PDB entry 8J90 | electron microscopy, 4.71 A resolution (low resolution: residue-level contacts below are approximate; hydrogen-bond / salt-bridge calls are withheld) | chains J and K of the 11 polymer chains in the assembly

[Chain J]
Molecule: 169-nt DNA strand
From: synthetic construct
Sequence (169 nucleotides; row label = number of the first residue in the row; numbers below 1 keep their minus sign (DA-73 is residue -73)):
   -73 ATCGGATGTA TATATCTGAC ACGTGCCTGG AGACTAGGGA GTAATCCCCT TGGCGGTTAA
   -13 AACGCGGGGG ACAGCGCGTA CGTGCGTTTA AGCGGTGCTA GAGCTGTCTA CGACCAATTG
    47 AGCGGCCTCG GCACCGGATT CTCAGGCCTG GCTCGCGATA GGGTCCGAT
Not modelled in the structure: -73 to -51, 61-95

[Chain K]
Name: ATP-dependent DNA helicase DDM1
From: Arabidopsis thaliana
Notes: EC 3.6.4.12
Reference sequence: Q9XFH4 (DDM1_ARATH); residues 1-764 here = UniProt positions 1-764
Sequence (767 residues; row label = number of the first residue in the row; numbers below 1 keep their minus sign (Gly-2 is residue -2)):
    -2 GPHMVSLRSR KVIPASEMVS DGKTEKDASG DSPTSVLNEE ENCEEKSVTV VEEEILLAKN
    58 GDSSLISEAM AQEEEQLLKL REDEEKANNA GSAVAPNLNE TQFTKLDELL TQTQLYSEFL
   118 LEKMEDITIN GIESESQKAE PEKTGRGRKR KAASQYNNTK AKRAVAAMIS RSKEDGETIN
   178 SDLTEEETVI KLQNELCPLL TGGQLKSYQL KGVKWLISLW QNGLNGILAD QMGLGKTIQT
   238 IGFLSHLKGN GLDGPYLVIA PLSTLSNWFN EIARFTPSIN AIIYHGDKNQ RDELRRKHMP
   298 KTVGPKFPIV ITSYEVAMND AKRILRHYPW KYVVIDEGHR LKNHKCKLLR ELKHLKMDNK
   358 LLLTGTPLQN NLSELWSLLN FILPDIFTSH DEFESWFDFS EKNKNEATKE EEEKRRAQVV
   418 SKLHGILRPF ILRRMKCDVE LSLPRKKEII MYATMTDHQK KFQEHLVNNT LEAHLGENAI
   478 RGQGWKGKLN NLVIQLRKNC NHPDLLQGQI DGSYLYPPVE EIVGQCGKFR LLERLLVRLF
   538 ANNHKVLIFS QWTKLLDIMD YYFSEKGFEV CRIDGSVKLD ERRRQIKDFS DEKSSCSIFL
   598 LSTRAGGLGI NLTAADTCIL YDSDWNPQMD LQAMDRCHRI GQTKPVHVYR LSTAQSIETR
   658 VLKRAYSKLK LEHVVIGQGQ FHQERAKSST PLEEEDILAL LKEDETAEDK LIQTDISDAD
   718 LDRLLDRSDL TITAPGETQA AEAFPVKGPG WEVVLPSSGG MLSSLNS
Not modelled in the structure: -2 to 183, 396-406, 477-484, 676-709, 725-742, 759-764
Differences from the reference sequence: expression tag (-2 to 0)
UniProt features mapped onto this chain:
  - motif: Arg145 to Gln152 (Nuclear localization signal 1), Asp333 to His336 (DEAH box), Leu429 to Val436 (Nuclear localization signal 2)
  - binding site (ATP): Asp227 to Thr234

[How chain J and chain K interact]
Pairs across the interface - 26 pairs, chain J then chain K:
  DT-23(J) with Asn488(K); Ile491(K)
  DG-22(J) with Lys495(K); Trp549(K); Lys551(K)
  DG-21(J) with Gln548(K); Trp549(K); Thr550(K); Lys551(K)
  DC-20(J) with Thr550(K); Asp571(K); Gly572(K); Ser599(K); Arg601(K); Ala602(K)
  DG-19(J) with Gly572(K); Arg579(K); Ala602(K); Leu605(K)
  DG-18(J) with Leu259(K); Ser260(K); Leu605(K)
  DT-17(J) with Leu259(K); Glu312(K)
  DT-16(J) with Asp284(K); Glu312(K)
Interface residues without a listed pair, chain J (9 interface residues in all): DT-24
Interface residues without a listed pair, chain K (19 interface residues in all): Leu486

[In short]
Chain J and chain K form an interface of 9 and 19 residues respectively. UniProt lists 8 ATP-binding residues
on chain K.
Here chain J is a 169-nt DNA strand (synthetic construct) and chain K is ATP-dependent DNA helicase DDM1
(Arabidopsis thaliana). Entry 8J90 (Cryo-EM structure of DDM1-nucleosome complex) was determined by electron
microscopy (same publication as 8J92).
